PDB entry 7MZK | X-ray diffraction, 2.25 A resolution | chains N and M of the 5 polymer chains in the assembly

# Chain N
Protein: PDI 96 heavy chain
Organism: Homo sapiens
Chain sequence (229 residues; each row starts with the number of its first residue):
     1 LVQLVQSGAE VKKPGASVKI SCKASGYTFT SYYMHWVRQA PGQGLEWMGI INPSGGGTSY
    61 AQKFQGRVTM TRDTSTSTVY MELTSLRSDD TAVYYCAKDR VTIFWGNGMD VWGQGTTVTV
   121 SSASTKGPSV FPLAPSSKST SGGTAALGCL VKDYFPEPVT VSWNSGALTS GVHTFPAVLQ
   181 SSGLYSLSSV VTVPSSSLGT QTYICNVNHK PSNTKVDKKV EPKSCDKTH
Disordered / not traced: 224-229
Cystine bridges: C22-C96, C149-C205

# Chain M
Protein: PDI 96 light chain
Organism: Homo sapiens
Chain sequence (220 residues; numbered 1 to 220; the number before each row is that of its first residue):
     1 DIVMTQSPVS LAVSLGERAT IKCKSSQSVL YSSNNKNYLG WYQQKPGQPL RLLIYWASTR
    61 ESGVPDRFSG SGSGTDFTLT ISSLQAEDVA VYYCHQYSTT PLTFGGGTKV EIKRTVAAPS
   121 VFIFPPSDEQ LKSGTASVVC LLNNFYPREA KVQWKVDNAL QSGNSQESVT EQDSKDSTYS
   181 LSSTLTLSKA DYEKHKVYAC EVTHQGLSSP VTKSFNRGEC
Disordered / not traced: 219-220
Cystine bridges: C23-C94, C140-C200

# Chain N / chain M interface
Pairs across the interface - 70 pairs, chain N then chain M:
  Q39(N) with Q44(M), hydrogen bond; Y93(M), hydrogen bond
  L45(N) with Y93(M); F104(M), hydrophobic
  W47(N) with T100(M); P101(M), hydrophobic; L102(M)
  A61(N) with P101(M), hydrophobic
  Q62(N) with D1(M), hydrogen bond
  Y95(N) with Q44(M); Q48(M), hydrogen bond (side chain-backbone); P49(M), hydrophobic
  R100(N) with L52(M); Y55(M), hydrogen bond; E61(M), salt bridge
  F104(N) with Y31(M); Y38(M), hydrophobic; S98(M)
  W105(N) with Y97(M); S98(M), hydrogen bond (side chain-backbone); T100(M); L102(M), hydrophobic
  G106(N) with Y97(M)
  N107(N) with Y55(M); W56(M); Y97(M), hydrogen bond
  G108(N) with Y42(M); L52(M)
  M109(N) with Y42(M), hydrogen bond (backbone-side chain); L52(M); H95(M); F104(M), hydrophobic
  D110(N) with L52(M); E61(M)
  W112(N) with Y42(M); P49(M), hydrophobic; L50(M)
  G113(N) with P49(M)
  F131(N) with S127(M); E129(M); Q130(M)
  P132(N) with S127(M); E129(M)
  L133(N) with F124(M); V139(M), hydrophobic
  A134(N) with F124(M)
  S139(N) with F122(M)
  A146(N) with F122(M), hydrophobic; F124(M)
  L150(N) with S137(M)
  K152(N) with Q130(M); S137(M)
  H173(N) with N143(M), hydrogen bond; N144(M); S180(M), hydrogen bond
  F175(N) with L141(M), hydrophobic; S168(M); T170(M); S180(M); L181(M), hydrophobic; S182(M)
  P176(N) with S168(M), hydrogen bond (backbone-side chain); V169(M)
  V178(N) with Q166(M); E167(M); S168(M)
  L179(N) with Q166(M), hydrogen bond (backbone-side chain)
  Q180(N) with Q166(M)
  V190(N) with L141(M), hydrophobic
  T192(N) with N143(M)
Interface residues without a listed pair, chain N (43 interface residues in all): H35, V37, Q43, G44, I50, Y60, S141, T144, L147, T174, S188
Interface residues without a listed pair, chain M (42 interface residues in all): T99, I123, D173, T184

# Summary
The interface between chain N and chain M involves 43 residues on one side and 42 on the other; the contacts
include 12 hydrogen bonds and 1 salt bridge. Among the polar pairs are R100(N)-E61(M), Q39(N)-Q44(M) and
Q39(N)-Y93(M).
Here chain N is PDI 96 heavy chain and chain M is PDI 96 light chain, both from Homo sapiens. Entry 7MZK
(SARS-CoV-2 receptor binding domain bound to Fab WCSL 129 and Fab PDI 96) was determined by X-ray diffraction
together with 7MZF, 7MZH and 7MZJ from the same study.
